PDB entry 7TMW | electron microscopy, 3.20 A resolution | chains B and N of the 4 polymer chains in the assembly

[Chain B]
Protein: Guanine nucleotide-binding protein G(I)/G(S)/G(T) subunit beta-1
Organism: Homo sapiens
UniProtKB: P62873 (GBB1_HUMAN); residues 12-350 here correspond to UniProt positions 2-340 (UniProt number = residue number - 10)
Sequence (350 residues; numbered 1 to 350; the number before each row is that of its first residue):
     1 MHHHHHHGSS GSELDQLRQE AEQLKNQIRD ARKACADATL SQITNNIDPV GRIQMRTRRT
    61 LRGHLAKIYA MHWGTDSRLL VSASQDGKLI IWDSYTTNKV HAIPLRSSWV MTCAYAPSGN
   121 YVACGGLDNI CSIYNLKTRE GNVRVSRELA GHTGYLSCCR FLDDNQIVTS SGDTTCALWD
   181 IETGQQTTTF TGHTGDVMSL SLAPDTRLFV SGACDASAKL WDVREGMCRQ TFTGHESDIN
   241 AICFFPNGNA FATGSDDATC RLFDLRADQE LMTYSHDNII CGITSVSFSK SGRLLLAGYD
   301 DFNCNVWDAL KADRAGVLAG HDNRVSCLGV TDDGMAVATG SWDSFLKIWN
Disordered / not traced: 1-50, 268-269
Construct notes: expression tag (1-11)
Disulfide bonds: Cys-131/Cys-159
Swiss-Prot annotation at these positions:
  - modified residue: Ser-12 (N-acetylserine), His-276 (Phosphohistidine)

[Chain N]
Protein: Camelid antibody VHH fragment Nb35
Organism: Lama glama
Notes: antibody fragment or engineered binder
Sequence (159 residues; row label = number of the first residue in the row):
     1 QVQLQESGGG LVQPGGSLRL SCAASGFTFS NYKMNWVRQA PGKGLEWVSD ISQSGASISY
    61 TGSVKGRFTI SRDNAKNTLY LQMNSLKPED TAVYYCARCP APFTRDCFDV TSTTYAYRGQ
   121 GTQVTVSSLE VLFQGPGHHH HHHHHGSEDQ VDPRLIDGK
Disordered / not traced: 127-159
Disulfide bonds: Cys-22/Cys-96, Cys-99/Cys-107

[How chain B and chain N interact]
Residue-residue contacts (20):
  Thr-194(B) with Thr-114(N)
  Cys-214(B) with Tyr-117(N)
  Asp-215(B) with Ala-116(N)
  Ala-216(B) with Tyr-117(N)
  Thr-233(B) with Gln-1(N), hydrogen bond (backbone-backbone)
  Gly-234(B) with Gln-1(N)
  His-235(B) with Val-2(N)
  Glu-236(B) with Val-2(N); Phe-27(N); Thr-28(N); Tyr-32(N), hydrogen bond; Tyr-117(N)
  Ser-237(B) with Pro-100(N), hydrogen bond (side chain-backbone); Tyr-117(N), hydrogen bond (backbone-side chain)
  Asp-238(B) with Pro-100(N); Tyr-117(N)
  Asp-256(B) with Ala-101(N); Pro-102(N)
  Asp-257(B) with Pro-102(N)
  Ile-280(B) with Phe-103(N)
Other interface residues (no listed pair), chain B (14 interface residues in all): Gly-195

[Summary]
Chain B and chain N form an interface of 14 and 12 residues respectively; the contacts include 4 hydrogen
bonds. Polar contacts include Glu-236(B)/Tyr-32(N), Ser-237(B)/Pro-100(N) and Ser-237(B)/Tyr-117(N).
Here chain B is Guanine nucleotide-binding protein G(I)/G(S)/G(T) subunit beta-1 (Homo sapiens) and chain N is
Camelid antibody VHH fragment Nb35 (Lama glama). Entry 7TMW (Cryo-EM structure of the relaxin receptor RXFP1
in complex with heterotrimeric Gs) was determined by electron microscopy.
